7WVM - chains A and E of the 3 polymer chains in the assembly; structure by X-ray diffraction, 3.40 A resolution.

== Chain A ==
Protein: Heavy Chain of Cemiplimab
Organism: Homo sapiens
Sequence (117 residues; row label = number of the first residue in the row):
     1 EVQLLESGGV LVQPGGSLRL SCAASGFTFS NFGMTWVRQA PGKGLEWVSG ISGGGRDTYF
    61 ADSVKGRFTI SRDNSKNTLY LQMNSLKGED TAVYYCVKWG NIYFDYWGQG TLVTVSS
Disulfide bonds: Cys22-Cys96

== Chain E ==
Protein: Programmed cell death protein 1
Organism: Homo sapiens
UniProt: Q15116 (PDCD1_HUMAN); residues 31-147 here = UniProt positions 31-147
Sequence (117 residues; each row starts with the number of its first residue):
    31 PWNPPTFSPA LLVVTEGDNA TFTCSFSNTS ESFVLNWYRM SPSNQTDKLA AFPEDRSQPG
    91 QDCRFRVTQL PNGRDFHMSV VRARRNDSGT YLCGAISLAP KAQIKESLRA ELRVTER
Not modelled in the structure: 88-91
Swiss-Prot annotation at these positions:
  - region: Met70 to Asp77 (Interaction with CD274/PDCD1L1), Asn74 to Gln99 (Pembrolizumab binding)
  - glycosylation (N-linked (GlcNAc...) asparagine): Asn49, Asn58, Asn74, Asn116
  - mutagenesis: Asn49 (N49A: Decreased N-glycosylation without affecting binding to binding to nivolumab drug), Asn58 (N58A: Decreased N-glycosylation without affecting binding to binding to nivolumab drug), Asn74 (N74A: Decreased N-glycosylation without affecting binding to binding to nivolumab drug), Asn116 (N116A: Decreased N-glycosylation without affecting binding to binding to nivolumab drug)
Disulfide bonds: Cys54-Cys123
From the paper describing this entry:
  - mutagenesis - N58A (60-fold): decreased binding to cemiplimab
  - mutagenesis - N58A (K_D_ = 492.85 nM): decreased binding to camrelizumab
  - post-translational modification sites: Asn49, Asn58, Asn74, Asn116 (citing earlier work)

== Interface between chain A and chain E ==
Pairs across the interface (20; chain A residue first):
  Thr28(A) - Arg86(E)
  Asn31(A) - Pro83(E)
  Phe32(A) - Pro83(E)  hydrophobic
  Phe32(A) - Glu84(E)
  Ser52(A) - Glu61(E)  hydrogen bond
  Ser52(A) - Ser62(E)
  Gly54(A) - Glu61(E)  hydrogen bond (backbone-side chain)
  Gly55(A) - Glu61(E)  hydrogen bond (backbone-side chain)
  Arg56(A) - Glu61(E)  salt bridge
  Asp57(A) - Ser60(E)
  Asp57(A) - Glu61(E)
  Asp57(A) - Ser62(E)  hydrogen bond
  Tyr59(A) - Ser62(E)  hydrogen bond
  Tyr59(A) - Ala129(E)  hydrogen bond (side chain-backbone)
  Lys98(A) - Asp85(E)  salt bridge
  Trp99(A) - Ala129(E)  hydrophobic
  Gly100(A) - Val64(E)
  Gly100(A) - Leu128(E)
  Asn101(A) - Val64(E)
  Asn101(A) - Leu128(E)
Interface residues without a listed pair, chain A (16 interface residues in all): Ile102, Tyr103, Asp105
Interface residues without a listed pair, chain E (14 interface residues in all): Lys78, Phe82, Ile126, Pro130
Interface features reported in the paper:
  - residue pairs: Thr28(A)-Arg86(E), Asn31(A)-Phe82(E), Asn31(A)-Pro83(E), Phe32(A)-Pro83(E), Phe32(A)-Glu84(E), Phe32(A)-Asp85(E), Ser52(A)-Glu61(E) (hydrogen bond), Ser52(A)-Ser62(E), Gly54(A)-Glu61(E), Gly55(A)-Glu61(E), Arg56(A)-Glu61(E) (hydrogen bond), Asp57(A)-Ser62(E) (hydrogen bond), Asp57(A)-Ser60(E), Asp57(A)-Glu61(E), Tyr59(A)-Ser62(E) (hydrogen bond), Tyr59(A)-Ala129(E) (hydrogen bond), Tyr59(A)-Pro130(E), Lys98(A)-Asp85(E), Trp99(A)-Leu128(E), Gly100(A)-Val64(E), Gly100(A)-Pro83(E), Gly100(A)-Leu128(E), Asn101(A)-Val64(E), Asn101(A)-Lys78(E), Asn101(A)-Leu128(E), Ile102(A)-Ile126(E), Ile102(A)-Leu128(E), Tyr103(A)-Lys78(E), Tyr103(A)-Asp85(E), Asp105(A)-Asp85(E)
  - epitope / paratope residues, chain A: Thr28(A), Asn31(A), Phe32(A), Ser52(A), Gly54(A), Gly55(A), Arg56(A), Asp57(A), Tyr59(A), Lys98(A), Trp99(A), Gly100(A), Asn101(A), Ile102(A), Tyr103(A), Asp105(A)
  - epitope / paratope residues, chain E: Ser60(E), Glu61(E), Ser62(E), Val64(E), Lys78(E), Phe82(E), Pro83(E), Glu84(E), Asp85(E), Arg86(E), Ile126(E), Leu128(E), Ala129(E), Pro130(E)

== Summary ==
16 residues of chain A face 14 of chain E across their interface; the contacts include 6 hydrogen bonds and 2
salt bridges. Among the polar pairs are Arg56(A)-Glu61(E), Lys98(A)-Asp85(E) and Ser52(A)-Glu61(E). The paper
describes contacts between Thr28(A) and Arg86(E), Asn31(A) and Phe82(E) and Asn31(A) and Pro83(E) among
others; hydrogen bonds between Ser52(A) and Glu61(E), Arg56(A) and Glu61(E) and Asp57(A) and Ser62(E) among
others. The paper reports that N58A of chain E reduces binding to cemiplimab; epitope/paratope residues
Thr28(A), Asn31(A) and Ser60(E) among others.
Here chain A is Heavy Chain of Cemiplimab and chain E is Programmed cell death protein 1, both from Homo
sapiens. Entry 7WVM (The complex structure of PD-1 and cemiplimab) was determined by X-ray diffraction.
